8ZOM - chains M and N of the 20 polymer chains in the assembly; structure by electron microscopy, 2.74 A resolution.

Chain M:
Name: Mitochondrial-processing peptidase subunit alpha
Organism: Arachis hypogaea
UniProt: A0A445DY18 (A0A445DY18_ARAHY); residues 55-514 here = UniProt positions 55-514
Chain sequence (460 residues; each row starts with the number of its first residue):
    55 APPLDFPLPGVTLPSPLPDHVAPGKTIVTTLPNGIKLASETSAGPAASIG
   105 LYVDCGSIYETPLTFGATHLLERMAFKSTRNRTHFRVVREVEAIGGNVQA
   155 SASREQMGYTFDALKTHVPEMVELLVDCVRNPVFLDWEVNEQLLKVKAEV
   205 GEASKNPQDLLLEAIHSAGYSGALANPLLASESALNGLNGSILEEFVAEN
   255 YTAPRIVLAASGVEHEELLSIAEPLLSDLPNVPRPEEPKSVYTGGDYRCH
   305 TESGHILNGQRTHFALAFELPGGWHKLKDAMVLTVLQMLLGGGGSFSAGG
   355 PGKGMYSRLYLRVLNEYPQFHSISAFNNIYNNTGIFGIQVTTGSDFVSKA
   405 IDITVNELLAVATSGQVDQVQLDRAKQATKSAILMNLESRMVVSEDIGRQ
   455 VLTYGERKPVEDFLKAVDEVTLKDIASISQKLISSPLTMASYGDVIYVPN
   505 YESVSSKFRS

Chain N:
Name: Mitochondrial-processing peptidase subunit beta
Organism: Arachis hypogaea
UniProt: A0A445CDV5 (A0A445CDV5_ARAHY); numbering as in UniProt (aligned over 44-530)
Chain sequence (487 residues; numbered 44 to 530; the number before each row is that of its first residue):
    44 SPPPPNAMVYDRLAEAVKAKLRQLENPDPRFLKYGSPRPTLTDHTRILAA
    94 PETRVTTLPNGLRVATESSLAARTATVGVWIDAGSRFETEESNGTAHFLE
   144 HMIFKGTEKRNARELEEEIENMGGHLNAYTSREQTTYYAKVADKDVPKAL
   194 DILADILQNSRFDENRISRERDVILREMEEVEGQTEEVIFDHLHATAFQY
   244 TPLGRTILGPAQNIKTITKDHLQNYIQTHYTAPRMVIAASGAVKHEDIVE
   294 QVKKLFTKLSTDPTTASQLVAKEPAIFTGSEVRMLDDEIPLAQFAVAFEG
   344 ASWKDPDSIALMVMQAMLGSWNKTAGGGKHMGSELAQRVGINEVAESMMA
   394 FNTNYKDTGLFGVYAVAKPDCLDDLSYAIMYETTKLAYRVSDDDVTRARN
   444 QLKSSLLLYIDGTSPVAEDIGRQLLTYGRRIPFAELFARIDAVDASTIKR
   494 VANRFIYDKDIAIAAMGPIQRLPDYNWFRRRTYWNRY
Ion coordination: Zn2+: H140, E220

Chain M / chain N interface:
Pairs across the interface (118):
  A55(M) with P349(N)
  P56(M) with P349(N); R482(N), hydrogen bond (backbone-side chain)
  P57(M) with K347(N); R482(N)
  L58(M) with K347(N), hydrogen bond (backbone-backbone); D348(N); P349(N), hydrophobic; I352(N), hydrophobic; R472(N), hydrogen bond (backbone-side chain); I474(N), hydrophobic; R482(N)
  D59(M) with Y470(N); R472(N)
  F60(M) with R472(N); R482(N), hydrogen bond (backbone-side chain)
  P61(M) with R472(N); E478(N)
  L62(M) with E478(N), hydrogen bond (backbone-side chain); R482(N)
  V65(M) with A477(N); A481(N), hydrophobic
  T66(M) with A477(N)
  P68(M) with T88(N); A477(N)
  P70(M) with A93(N)
  L71(M) with A92(N), hydrophobic; A93(N), hydrogen bond (backbone-backbone)
  D73(M) with R97(N), salt bridge; S111(N); S112(N); L113(N), hydrogen bond (backbone-backbone)
  H74(M) with L113(N)
  V75(M) with A114(N)
  P99(M) with I90(N)
  A100(M) with L451(N), hydrophobic
  R134(M) with Q66(N)
  N135(M) with P70(N); D71(N), hydrogen bond (side chain-backbone); F74(N); L75(N)
  R136(M) with F74(N), hydrogen bond (side chain-backbone); L75(N)
  H138(M) with G369(N); H373(N)
  F139(M) with H373(N)
  R140(M) with L75(N); G78(N), hydrogen bond (side chain-backbone); P80(N)
  V142(M) with H373(N)
  R143(M) with P80(N); H373(N), hydrogen bond (side chain-backbone); M374(N), hydrogen bond (side chain-backbone); G375(N); Q380(N); R440(N)
  E144(M) with G78(N); S79(N); P80(N)
  E146(M) with M374(N); G375(N), hydrogen bond (side chain-backbone); R440(N); Q444(N), hydrogen bond
  A147(M) with S79(N); N443(N), hydrogen bond (backbone-side chain)
  G149(M) with S447(N), hydrogen bond (backbone-side chain)
  N151(M) with L451(N)
  L168(M) with H87(N)
  T170(M) with H87(N); R89(N); I90(N)
  H171(M) with H87(N)
  P173(M) with Y77(N)
  E174(M) with Y77(N)
  E177(M) with F74(N); K76(N), hydrogen bond (side chain-backbone); Y77(N), hydrogen bond (side chain-backbone); G78(N), hydrogen bond (side chain-backbone)
  D181(M) with F74(N)
  R184(M) with R73(N)
  N185(M) with F74(N)
  V187(M) with Q66(N)
  F188(M) with K63(N)
  E248(M) with K63(N), salt bridge
  P278(M) with R73(N), hydrogen bond (backbone-side chain)
  L279(M) with R73(N)
  D282(M) with R73(N), salt bridge
  G354(M) with L169(N)
  P355(M) with I162(N), hydrophobic; H168(N); L169(N)
  G356(M) with E163(N); G167(N); H168(N)
  G358(M) with E163(N)
  M359(M) with E159(N); E163(N)
  Y360(M) with R156(N), hydrogen bond (side chain-backbone); E159(N), hydrogen bond; E160(N); E163(N)
  R428(M) with E163(N); N164(N), hydrogen bond
  Q431(M) with N164(N); M165(N)
  S435(M) with G166(N), hydrogen bond (side chain-backbone)
  L438(M) with R116(N)
  M439(M) with T117(N); G166(N); H168(N); K183(N)
  E442(M) with T117(N), hydrogen bond; D454(N); T456(N), hydrogen bond
  S443(M) with D454(N)
  R444(M) with L451(N), hydrogen bond (side chain-backbone); D454(N), salt bridge
  L468(M) with R116(N)
Interface residues without a listed pair, chain M (77 interface residues in all): L67, S69, P77, I148, D166, A167, K169, V180, L189, K199, I275, F350, K357, A432, V464, E465
Interface residues without a listed pair, chain N (76 interface residues in all): L67, R81, P82, T85, D86, L91, P94, F147, V184, R219, W346, K366, G370, L450, G455, P475

In short:
77 residues of chain M face 76 of chain N across their interface; the contacts include 27 hydrogen bonds and 4
salt bridges. Polar pairs include D73(M)-R97(N), E248(M)-K63(N) and D282(M)-R73(N). The Zn2+ site is built by
H140(N) and E220(N).
Here chain M is Mitochondrial-processing peptidase subunit alpha and chain N is Mitochondrial-processing
peptidase subunit beta, both from Arachis hypogaea. Entry 8ZOM (Cryo-EM structure of pyraclostrobin-bound
Arachis hypogaea bc1 complex) was determined by electron microscopy.
